Entry 8KIC (electron microscopy, 2.50 A resolution); this record covers chains A and B of the 9 polymer chains in the assembly.

# Chain A (and B)
Molecule: peptidase Do
From: Escherichia coli
Notes: chain B of this document is another copy of the same molecule, construct and numbering; everything in this record applies to it too
UniProt: C3SRW2 (C3SRW2_ECOLX); residue numbers follow UniProt; this construct covers 1-455
Sequence (463 residues; each row starts with the number of its first residue):
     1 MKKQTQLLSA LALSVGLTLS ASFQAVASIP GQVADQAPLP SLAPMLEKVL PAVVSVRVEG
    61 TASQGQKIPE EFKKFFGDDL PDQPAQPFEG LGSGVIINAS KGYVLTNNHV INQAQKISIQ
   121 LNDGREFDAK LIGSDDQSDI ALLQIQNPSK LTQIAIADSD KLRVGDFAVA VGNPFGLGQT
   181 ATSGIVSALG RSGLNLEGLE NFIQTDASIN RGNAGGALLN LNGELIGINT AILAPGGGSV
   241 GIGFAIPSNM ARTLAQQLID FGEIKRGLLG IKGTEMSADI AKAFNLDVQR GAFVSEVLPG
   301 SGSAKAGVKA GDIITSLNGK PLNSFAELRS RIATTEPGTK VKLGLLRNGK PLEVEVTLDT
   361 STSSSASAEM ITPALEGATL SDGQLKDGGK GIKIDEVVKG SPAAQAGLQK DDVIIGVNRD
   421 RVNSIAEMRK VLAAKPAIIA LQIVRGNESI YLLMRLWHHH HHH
Disordered / not traced: 1-37, 62-85, 362-463
Construct notes: engineered mutation A214 (Ser in C3SRW2); expression tag (456-463)
Reported in the primary citation:
  - catalytic residues: H109, D139
  - mutagenesis - S214A: abolished catalytic activity (proposed by the authors, not directly observed)

# Chain A / chain B interface
Pairs across the interface (39):
  R163(A) - A43(B)
  V164(A) - A43(B)
  V164(A) - L46(B)
  G165(A) - S41(B)
  G165(A) - L42(B)  hydrogen bond (backbone-backbone)
  G165(A) - L46(B)
  D166(A) - S41(B)
  F167(A) - P40(B)
  F167(A) - S41(B)
  F167(A) - L42(B)  hydrophobic
  I185(A) - A181(B)
  S187(A) - T180(B)
  S187(A) - A181(B)  hydrogen bond (side chain-backbone)
  R191(A) - L177(B)
  R191(A) - G178(B)  hydrogen bond (side chain-backbone)
  R191(A) - Q179(B)  hydrogen bond (side chain-backbone)
  R191(A) - T180(B)  hydrogen bond
  Q204(A) - T180(B)  hydrogen bond
  D206(A) - A181(B)
  D206(A) - T182(B)
  L221(A) - L39(B)  hydrophobic
  N222(A) - L39(B)
  L233(A) - F175(B)  hydrophobic
  L233(A) - L177(B)  hydrophobic
  P235(A) - F175(B)  hydrophobic
  V240(A) - S208(B)
  V240(A) - N210(B)  hydrogen bond (backbone-side chain)
  V240(A) - G238(B)
  V240(A) - S239(B)
  G241(A) - S208(B)
  A278(A) - G124(B)
  A278(A) - E126(B)
  K282(A) - E126(B)
  Q289(A) - D123(B)
  Q289(A) - G124(B)
  Q289(A) - R125(B)
  R290(A) - N122(B)  hydrogen bond (side chain-backbone)
  R290(A) - D123(B)
  R290(A) - G124(B)
Also at the interface, not in a pair above, chain A (24 interface residues in all): A188, L194, S239, I242
Also at the interface, not in a pair above, chain B (27 interface residues in all): P44, L50, L121, P174, S183

# In short
The interface between chain A and chain B involves 24 residues on one side and 27 on the other; the contacts
include 8 hydrogen bonds. Among the polar pairs are S187(A)-A181(B), R191(A)-G178(B) and R191(A)-Q179(B). The
paper reports catalytic residues H109(A) and D139(A); S214A of chain A abolishes catalytic activity.
Both chains are peptidase Do (Escherichia coli). Entry 8KIC (Bacterial serine protease) was determined by
electron microscopy together with 8W69 from the same study.
